PDB entry 3P3G | X-ray diffraction, 1.65 A resolution | chain A

== Chain A ==
Name: UDP-3-O-[3-hydroxymyristoyl] N-acetylglucosamine deacetylase
Organism: Escherichia coli
Notes: EC 3.5.1.-
UniProt: D5CV28 (D5CV28_ECOKI); residues 1-300 here = UniProt positions 1-300
Chain sequence (300 residues; row label = number of the first residue in the row):
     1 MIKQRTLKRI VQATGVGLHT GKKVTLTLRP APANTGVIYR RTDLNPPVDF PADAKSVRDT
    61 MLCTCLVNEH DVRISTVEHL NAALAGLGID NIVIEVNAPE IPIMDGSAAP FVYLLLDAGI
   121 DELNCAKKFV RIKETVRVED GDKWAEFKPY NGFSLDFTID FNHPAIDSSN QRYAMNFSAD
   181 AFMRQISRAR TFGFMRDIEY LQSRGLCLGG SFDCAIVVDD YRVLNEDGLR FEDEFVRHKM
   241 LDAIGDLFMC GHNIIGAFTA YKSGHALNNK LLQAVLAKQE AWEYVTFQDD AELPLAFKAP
Bound ions: Zn2+: H79, H238, D242 (together with 3P3)
Ligand contacts:
  - 3P3 (N-[(1S,2R)-2-hydroxy-1-(hydroxycarbamoyl)propyl]-4-(4-phenylbuta-1,3-diyn-1-yl)benzamide): L18, M61, L62, C63, E78, H79, T191, F192, M195, I198, Q202, C207, G210, S211, F212, A215, V217, H238, K239, D242, H265
  - UKW (4-ethynyl-N-[(1S,2R)-2-hydroxy-1-(oxocarbamoyl)propyl]benzamide): M61, F194, D197, Y200, L201
From the paper describing this entry:
  - Zn2+ coordination: H79, H238, D242
  - binding site for 3P3: L18, C63, E78, T191, F192, M195, I198, F212, V217, K239, H265
  - catalytic residues: E78, H265 (citing earlier work)

== In short ==
Bound to chain A: compound 3P3 and compound UKW. H79, H238 and D242 coordinate Zn2+. The paper reports
catalytic residues E78 and H265; a binding site for 3P3 at L18, C63 and E78 among others.
Chain A is UDP-3-O-[3-hydroxymyristoyl] N-acetylglucosamine deacetylase (Escherichia coli); the structure,
Crystal Structure of the Escherichia coli LpxC/LPC-009 complex, was determined by X-ray diffraction (same
publication as 3P3C and 3P3E).
